1XVB - chains B and D of the 6 polymer chains in the assembly; structure by X-ray diffraction, 1.80 A resolution.

Chain B:
Protein: Methane monooxygenase component A alpha chain
From: Methylococcus capsulatus
Notes: EC 1.14.13.25
UniProt: P22869 (MEMA_METCA); residues 1-527 here = UniProt positions 1-527
Chain sequence (527 residues; each row starts with the number of its first residue):
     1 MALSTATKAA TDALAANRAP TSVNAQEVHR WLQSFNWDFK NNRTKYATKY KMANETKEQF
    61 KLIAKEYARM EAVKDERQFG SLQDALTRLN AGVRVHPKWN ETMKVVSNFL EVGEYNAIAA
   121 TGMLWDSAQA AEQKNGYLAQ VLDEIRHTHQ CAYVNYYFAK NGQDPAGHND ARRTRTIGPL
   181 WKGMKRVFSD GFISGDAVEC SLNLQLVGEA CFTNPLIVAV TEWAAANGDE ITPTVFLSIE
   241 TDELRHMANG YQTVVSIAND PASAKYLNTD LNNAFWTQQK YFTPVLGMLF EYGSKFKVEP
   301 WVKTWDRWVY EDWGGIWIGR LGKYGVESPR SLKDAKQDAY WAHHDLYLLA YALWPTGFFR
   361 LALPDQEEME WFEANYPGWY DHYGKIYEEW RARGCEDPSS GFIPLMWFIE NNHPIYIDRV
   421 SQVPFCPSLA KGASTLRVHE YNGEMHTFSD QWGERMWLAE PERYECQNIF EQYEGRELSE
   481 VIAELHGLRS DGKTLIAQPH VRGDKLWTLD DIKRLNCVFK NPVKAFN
Disordered / not traced: 1-17
UniProt features mapped onto this chain:
  - active site: Cys-151
  - binding site (Fe cation): Glu-114, Glu-144, His-147, Glu-209, Glu-243, His-246
Ion coordination: Fe ion site 1: Glu-114, Glu-144, His-147 (together with 6-bromohexan-1-ol); Fe ion site 2: Glu-144, Glu-209, Glu-243, His-246 (together with 6-bromohexan-1-ol)
Small-molecule neighbours:
  - 1-bromoethane (BBX): Ala-219, Glu-222, Trp-223, Val-298, Glu-299, Thr-304, Arg-307
  - 6-bromohexan-1-ol (BHL), molecule 1: Lys-98, Glu-101, Thr-102, Val-105, Leu-180, Val-285, Met-288, Leu-289, Tyr-292, Gly-293, Tyr-347, Ala-350, Phe-359, Arg-360, Leu-361
  - 6-bromohexan-1-ol (BHL), molecule 2: Val-105, Val-106, Phe-109, Leu-110, Met-184, Val-187, Phe-188, Phe-212, Leu-216, Gln-278, Tyr-281, Phe-282, Leu-286, Leu-289
  - 6-bromohexan-1-ol (BHL), molecule 3: Gly-113, Glu-114, Ala-117, Glu-144, His-147, Phe-188, Phe-192, Leu-204, Gly-208, Glu-209, Phe-212, Thr-213, Leu-216, Ile-217, Glu-243, His-246
  - 6-bromohexan-1-ol (BHL), molecule 4: Leu-353, Leu-405, Ile-409, His-413, Pro-414, Ile-415, Phe-470, Cys-517, Val-518, Phe-519
  - 6-bromohexan-1-ol (BHL), molecule 5: Arg-489, Ser-490, Asp-491, Thr-494, Gly-503, Asp-504, Leu-506

Chain D:
Protein: Methane monooxygenase component A beta chain
From: Methylococcus capsulatus
Notes: EC 1.14.13.25
Chain sequence (389 residues; each row starts with the number of its first residue):
     1 MSMLGERRRG LTDPEMAAVI LKALPEAPLD GNNKMGYFVT PRWKRLTEYE ALTVYAQPNA
    61 DWIAGGLDWG DWTQKFHGGR PSWGNETTEL RTVDWFKHRD PLRRWHAPYV KDKAEEWRYT
   121 DRFLQGYSAD GQIRAMNPTW RDEFINRYWG AFLFNEYGLF NAHSQGAREA LSDVTRVSLA
   181 FWGFDKIDIA QMIQLERGFL AKIVPGFDES TAVPKAEWTN GEVYKSARLA VEGLWQEVFD
   241 WNESAFSVHA VYDALFGQFV RREFFQRLAP RFGDNLTPFF INQAQTYFQI AKQGVQDLYY
   301 NCLGDDPEFS DYNRTVMRNW TGKWLEPTIA ALRDFMGLFA KLPAGTTDKE EITASLYRVV
   361 DDWIEDYASR IDFKADRDQI VKAVLAGLK
Disordered / not traced: 1
Small-molecule neighbours:
  - 1-bromopropane (3BR), molecule 1: Leu-102, Gln-289, Ile-290, Gln-293
  - 1-bromopropane (3BR), molecule 2: Arg-122, Gln-125, Gly-126, Ala-129

Interface between chain B and chain D:
Residue-residue contacts (242):
  Arg-18(B) with Ser-128(D); Ala-129(D), hydrogen bond (side chain-backbone); Gly-131(D); Arg-134(D)
  Ala-19(B) with Ser-128(D)
  Pro-20(B) with Gln-125(D); Ser-128(D)
  Thr-21(B) with Leu-124(D); Gln-125(D), hydrogen bond (backbone-backbone); Ser-128(D), hydrogen bond (backbone-side chain); Phe-199(D); Lys-202(D)
  Ser-22(B) with Asp-121(D), hydrogen bond; Leu-124(D); Lys-202(D), hydrogen bond (backbone-side chain)
  Val-23(B) with Trp-117(D); Leu-195(D), hydrophobic; Gly-198(D); Phe-199(D)
  Glu-27(B) with Lys-202(D), salt bridge
  Val-28(B) with Gln-191(D); Gln-194(D); Leu-195(D), hydrophobic
  Trp-31(B) with Gln-194(D); Glu-209(D), hydrogen bond; Ser-210(D); Thr-211(D)
  Ser-34(B) with Phe-154(D); Thr-211(D), hydrogen bond; Lys-215(D), hydrogen bond (backbone-side chain)
  Phe-35(B) with Phe-154(D); Tyr-157(D)
  Asn-36(B) with Tyr-157(D); Lys-215(D), hydrogen bond (backbone-side chain); Trp-235(D)
  Trp-37(B) with Phe-154(D); Gly-158(D); Trp-218(D); Thr-219(D); Arg-228(D); Glu-232(D), hydrogen bond
  Phe-39(B) with Glu-232(D); Trp-235(D), hydrophobic; Gln-236(D)
  Asn-41(B) with Gln-236(D); Glu-237(D)
  Asn-42(B) with Trp-235(D); Gln-236(D)
  Arg-43(B) with Gln-236(D), hydrogen bond (side chain-backbone); Phe-239(D)
  Lys-45(B) with Gln-165(D), hydrogen bond; Trp-235(D), hydrogen bond (side chain-backbone); Gln-236(D); Val-238(D), hydrogen bond (side chain-backbone); Phe-239(D)
  Tyr-46(B) with Arg-80(D); Gln-165(D); Arg-168(D); Glu-169(D), hydrogen bond
  Ile-63(B) with Gln-191(D)
  Ala-64(B) with Lys-113(D); Phe-184(D), hydrophobic; Asp-188(D); Gln-191(D), hydrogen bond (backbone-side chain)
  Lys-65(B) with Lys-113(D); Glu-116(D); Trp-117(D); Asp-188(D), salt bridge; Met-192(D); Gln-283(D), hydrogen bond; Tyr-287(D), hydrogen bond
  Glu-66(B) with Trp-117(D), hydrogen bond
  Tyr-67(B) with His-106(D), hydrogen bond; Phe-184(D), hydrophobic
  Ala-68(B) with Val-110(D); Lys-113(D); Ala-114(D)
  Arg-69(B) with Ala-114(D); Trp-117(D)
  Ala-72(B) with Val-110(D); Ala-114(D), hydrophobic
  Asp-75(B) with Ala-107(D); Val-110(D)
  Phe-79(B) with Trp-105(D), hydrophobic
  Val-93(B) with Leu-24(D)
  Arg-94(B) with Leu-11(D); Ile-20(D); Leu-21(D)
  Val-95(B) with Ile-20(D); Leu-24(D)
  His-96(B) with Ile-20(D); Ala-23(D)
  Pro-97(B) with Ala-23(D)
  Glu-111(B) with Ala-56(D)
  Val-112(B) with Pro-58(D), hydrophobic
  Tyr-115(B) with Ala-56(D), hydrophobic; Gln-57(D), hydrogen bond; Trp-83(D), hydrophobic; Ser-172(D), hydrogen bond (side chain-backbone); Asp-173(D), hydrogen bond (side chain-backbone); Arg-176(D), hydrogen bond
  Asn-116(B) with Pro-58(D); Trp-83(D)
  Ile-118(B) with Arg-176(D)
  Ala-119(B) with Trp-83(D), hydrophobic; Ala-167(D); Arg-168(D); Arg-176(D)
  Gly-122(B) with Ser-164(D); Ala-167(D)
  Met-123(B) with Arg-168(D)
  Trp-125(B) with Phe-160(D), hydrophobic; Asn-161(D); His-163(D); Ser-164(D); Ala-167(D), hydrophobic
  Asp-126(B) with Ser-164(D), hydrogen bond; Gln-165(D)
  Ala-131(B) with Tyr-157(D)
  Lys-134(B) with Tyr-157(D); Asn-161(D)
  Asn-135(B) with Ile-187(D)
  Leu-138(B) with Phe-160(D), hydrophobic; Phe-184(D), hydrophobic; Ile-187(D), hydrophobic
  Leu-142(B) with His-106(D), hydrogen bond (backbone-side chain); Phe-181(D), hydrophobic; Phe-184(D), hydrophobic
  Ile-145(B) with Ala-180(D), hydrophobic
  Arg-146(B) with His-106(D)
  His-149(B) with Leu-52(D); Thr-53(D), hydrogen bond; Trp-105(D); His-106(D), hydrogen bond (side chain-backbone)
  Ala-152(B) with Met-35(D); Leu-52(D)
  Tyr-153(B) with Glu-48(D); Leu-52(D)
  Tyr-156(B) with Met-35(D), hydrophobic; Leu-52(D), hydrophobic
  Ala-159(B) with Asn-33(D)
  Lys-160(B) with Asn-33(D), hydrogen bond (backbone-side chain)
  Gln-163(B) with Leu-24(D); Pro-25(D); Pro-28(D); Leu-29(D), hydrogen bond (backbone-backbone)
  Asp-164(B) with Leu-29(D)
  Pro-165(B) with Asp-30(D); Asn-32(D); Asn-33(D)
  Ala-166(B) with Asp-30(D)
  His-168(B) with Met-35(D)
  Asn-169(B) with Asn-32(D), hydrogen bond (side chain-backbone); Lys-34(D); Met-35(D); Gly-36(D), hydrogen bond (backbone-backbone); Tyr-37(D); Phe-38(D)
  Asp-170(B) with Tyr-37(D), hydrogen bond; Phe-38(D)
  Arg-172(B) with Met-35(D); Ala-51(D), hydrogen bond (side chain-backbone); Leu-52(D), hydrogen bond (side chain-backbone); Thr-53(D); Val-54(D), hydrogen bond (side chain-backbone); Tyr-55(D); Ala-56(D)
  Arg-173(B) with Tyr-37(D), hydrogen bond; Phe-38(D)
  Arg-175(B) with Tyr-55(D); Ala-56(D); Pro-58(D)
  Thr-176(B) with Asp-68(D); Trp-69(D), hydrogen bond (backbone-side chain)
  Trp-181(B) with Pro-58(D), hydrophobic; Asp-68(D), hydrogen bond
  Lys-182(B) with Trp-69(D), hydrogen bond (side chain-backbone); Thr-73(D)
  Lys-185(B) with Asp-68(D), salt bridge; Thr-73(D)
  Arg-186(B) with Thr-73(D), hydrogen bond (backbone-side chain); Gln-74(D), hydrogen bond
  Ser-189(B) with Pro-58(D)
  Asp-190(B) with Trp-72(D); Thr-73(D), hydrogen bond; Gln-74(D); Ser-82(D), hydrogen bond
  Gly-191(B) with Gln-74(D)
  Ile-193(B) with Phe-76(D); Ser-82(D); Trp-83(D); Arg-168(D), hydrogen bond (backbone-side chain)
  Ser-194(B) with Gln-74(D), hydrogen bond (backbone-side chain); Lys-75(D); Phe-76(D); Ser-82(D), hydrogen bond
  Gly-195(B) with Phe-76(D)
  Glu-199(B) with Gln-74(D)
  Glu-222(B) with Arg-7(D), salt bridge
  Ala-225(B) with Arg-9(D); Gly-10(D), hydrogen bond (backbone-backbone)
  Ala-226(B) with Gly-10(D); Met-16(D)
  Asn-227(B) with Ile-20(D)
  Gly-228(B) with Gly-10(D); Leu-11(D); Ile-20(D)
  Glu-230(B) with Arg-9(D), salt bridge; Leu-11(D)
  Phe-296(B) with Met-16(D); Val-19(D), hydrophobic
  Arg-360(B) with Leu-29(D)
  Gln-422(B) with Thr-73(D)
  Glu-460(B) with His-77(D), salt bridge
  Glu-462(B) with Lys-75(D); His-77(D); Gly-78(D), hydrogen bond (side chain-backbone); Gly-79(D)
  Arg-463(B) with Thr-73(D); Gln-74(D); Lys-75(D), hydrogen bond (side chain-backbone); Phe-76(D); His-77(D), hydrogen bond
  Tyr-464(B) with Thr-73(D); Gln-74(D)
  Glu-465(B) with Asp-71(D); Lys-75(D), salt bridge
  Cys-466(B) with Asp-71(D); Trp-72(D); Thr-73(D)
  Gln-467(B) with Trp-69(D); Gly-70(D); Asp-71(D), hydrogen bond (side chain-backbone)
  Asn-468(B) with Trp-69(D)
  Ile-469(B) with Trp-69(D), hydrophobic
  Gln-472(B) with Trp-69(D)
  Tyr-473(B) with Trp-69(D), hydrogen bond
  Arg-489(B) with Leu-29(D), hydrogen bond (side chain-backbone); Asp-30(D)
  Ser-490(B) with Asp-30(D), hydrogen bond; Asn-32(D)
  Gly-503(B) with Leu-29(D)
Also at the interface, not in a pair above, chain B (116 interface residues in all): Asn-24, Ala-25, Leu-32, Asp-38, Leu-62, Glu-71, Thr-148, Asn-155, Gly-162, Pro-233, Lys-295, Val-420, Leu-485, Arg-502
Also at the interface, not in a pair above, chain D (116 interface residues in all): Arg-8, Ala-27, Gly-31, Leu-67, Pro-81, Tyr-109, Lys-111, Arg-118, Thr-120, Asp-130, Leu-153, Val-177, Ala-190, Ile-203, Val-231

Overview:
Chain B and chain D each contribute 116 residues to their interface; the contacts include 55 hydrogen bonds
and 7 salt bridges. Among the polar pairs are Glu-27(B)/Lys-202(D), Lys-65(B)/Asp-188(D) and
Lys-185(B)/Asp-68(D). Bound to chain B: 5 copies of 6-bromohexan-1-ol and 1-bromoethane.
Here chain B is Methane monooxygenase component A alpha chain and chain D is Methane monooxygenase component A
beta chain, both from Methylococcus capsulatus. Entry 1XVB (soluble methane monooxygenase hydroxylase:
6-bromohexanol soaked structure) was determined by X-ray diffraction together with 1XU3, 1XU5, 1XVC, 1XVD,
1XVE, 1XVF and 1XVG from the same study.
